PDB entry 5W9K | electron microscopy, 4.60 A resolution (low resolution: residue-level contacts below are approximate; hydrogen-bond / salt-bridge calls are withheld) | chains D and E of the 12 polymer chains in the assembly

[Chain D]
Name: Spike glycoprotein
Source organism: Middle East respiratory syndrome-related coronavirus
Notes: engineered mutation(s): V1060P, L1060P
Reference sequence: W5ZZF5 (W5ZZF5_9BETC); residues 1-1291 here = UniProt positions 1-1291
Amino-acid sequence (1329 residues; each row starts with the number of its first residue):
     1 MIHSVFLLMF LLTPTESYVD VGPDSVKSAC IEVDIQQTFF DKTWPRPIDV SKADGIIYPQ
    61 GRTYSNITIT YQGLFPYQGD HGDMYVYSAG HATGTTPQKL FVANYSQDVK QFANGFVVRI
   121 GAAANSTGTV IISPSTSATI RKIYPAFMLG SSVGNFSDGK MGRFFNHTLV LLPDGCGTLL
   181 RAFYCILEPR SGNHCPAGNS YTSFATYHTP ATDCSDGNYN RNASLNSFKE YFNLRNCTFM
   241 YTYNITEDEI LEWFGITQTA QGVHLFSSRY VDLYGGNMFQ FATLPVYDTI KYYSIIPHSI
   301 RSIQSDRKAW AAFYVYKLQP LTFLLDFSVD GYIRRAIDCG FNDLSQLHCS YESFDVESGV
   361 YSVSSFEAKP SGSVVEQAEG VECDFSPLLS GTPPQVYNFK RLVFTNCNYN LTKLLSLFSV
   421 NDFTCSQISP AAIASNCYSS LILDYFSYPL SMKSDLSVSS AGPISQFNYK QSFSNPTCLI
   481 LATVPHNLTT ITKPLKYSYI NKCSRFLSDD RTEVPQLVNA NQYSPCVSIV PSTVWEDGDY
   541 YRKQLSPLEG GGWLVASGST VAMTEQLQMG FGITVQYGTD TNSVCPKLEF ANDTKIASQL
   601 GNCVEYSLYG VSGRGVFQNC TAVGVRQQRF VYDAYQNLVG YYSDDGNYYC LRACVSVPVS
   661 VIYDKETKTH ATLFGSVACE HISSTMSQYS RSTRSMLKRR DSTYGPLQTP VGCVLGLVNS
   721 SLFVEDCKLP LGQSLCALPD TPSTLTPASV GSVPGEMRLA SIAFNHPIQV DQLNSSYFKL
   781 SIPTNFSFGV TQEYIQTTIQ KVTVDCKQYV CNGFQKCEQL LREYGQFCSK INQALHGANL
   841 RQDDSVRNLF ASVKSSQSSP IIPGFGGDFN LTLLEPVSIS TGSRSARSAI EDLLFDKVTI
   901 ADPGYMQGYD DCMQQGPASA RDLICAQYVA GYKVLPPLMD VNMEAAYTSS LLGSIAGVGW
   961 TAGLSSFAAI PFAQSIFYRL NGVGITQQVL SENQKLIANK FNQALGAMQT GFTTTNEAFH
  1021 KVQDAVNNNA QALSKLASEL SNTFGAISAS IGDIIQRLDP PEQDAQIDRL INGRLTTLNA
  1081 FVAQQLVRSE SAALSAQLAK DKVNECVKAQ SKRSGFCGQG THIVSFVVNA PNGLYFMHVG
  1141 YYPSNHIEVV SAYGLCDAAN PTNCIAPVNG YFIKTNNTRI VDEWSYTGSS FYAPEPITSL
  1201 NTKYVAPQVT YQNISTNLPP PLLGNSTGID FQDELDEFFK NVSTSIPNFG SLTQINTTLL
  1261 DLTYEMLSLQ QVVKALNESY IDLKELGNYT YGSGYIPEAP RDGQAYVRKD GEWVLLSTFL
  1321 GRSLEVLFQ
Disordered / not traced: 1-753, 878-885, 1224-1329
Disulfide bonds: Cys806-Cys828, Cys811-Cys817, Cys912-Cys925, Cys1106-Cys1117, Cys1156-Cys1164
Construct notes: conflict Phe506 (Leu in W5ZZF5), Ala748 (Arg in W5ZZF5), Gly751 (Arg in W5ZZF5), Pro1060 (Val in W5ZZF5), Pro1061 (Leu in W5ZZF5); expression tag (1292-1329)

[Chain E]
Name: G4 vh
Source organism: Mus musculus
Amino-acid sequence (233 residues; each row starts with the number of its first residue; a row labelled like 82A-82C holds insertion residues (82A, then the next letters in order)):
     1 QVQLQQSGPE LVRPGVSVKI SCKGSGYTFT DYAIHWVKQS HAKSLEWIGV FS
   52A T
    53 YYGNTNYNQK FKGRATMTVD KSSSTAYMEL
82A-82C ARL
    83 TSEDSAIYYC ARKSYYVD
100A-100E YVDAM
   101 DYWGQGTSVT VSSASTTPPS VYPLAPGSAA QTNSMVTLGC LVKGYFPEPV TVTWNSGSLS
   161 SGVHTFPAVL QSDLYTLSSS VTVPSSTWPS ETVTCNVAHP ASSTKVDKKI VPRDCGKGLE
   221 VLFQ
Disordered / not traced: 111-224
Disulfide bonds: Cys22-Cys92

[Interface between chain D and chain E]
Pairs across the interface (29; chain D residue first):
  Val1149(D) - Tyr100A(E)
  Val1150(D) - Tyr100A(E)
  Lys1174(D) - Tyr100A(E)
  Thr1175(D) - Tyr97(E)
  Thr1175(D) - Tyr100A(E)
  Asn1176(D) - Tyr97(E)
  Asn1176(D) - Asp100(E)
  Asn1176(D) - Tyr100A(E)
  Asn1177(D) - Lys95(E)
  Asn1177(D) - Tyr97(E)
  Thr1178(D) - Asp31(E)
  Thr1178(D) - Tyr32(E)
  Thr1178(D) - Ala33(E)
  Thr1178(D) - Lys95(E)
  Thr1178(D) - Tyr97(E)
  Arg1179(D) - Thr30(E)
  Arg1179(D) - Asp31(E)
  Arg1179(D) - Ser52(E)
  Arg1179(D) - Tyr53(E)
  Arg1179(D) - Tyr54(E)
  Ile1180(D) - Tyr54(E)
  Ile1180(D) - Lys95(E)
  Val1181(D) - Val50(E)
  Val1181(D) - Ser52(E)
  Val1181(D) - Asn56(E)
  Val1181(D) - Asn58(E)
  Asp1182(D) - Asn58(E)
  Pro1196(D) - Tyr54(E)
  Asn1217(D) - Asn58(E)
Also at the interface, not in a pair above, chain D (14 interface residues in all): Glu1148
Also at the interface, not in a pair above, chain E (17 interface residues in all): Phe51, Thr57, Ser96

[Overview]
The interface between chain D and chain E involves 14 residues on one side and 17 on the other.
Chain D is Spike glycoprotein (Middle East respiratory syndrome-related coronavirus) and chain E is G4 vh (Mus
musculus); the structure, MERS S ectodomain trimer in complex with variable domain of neutralizing antibody
G4, was determined by electron microscopy, deposited together with 5VZR, 5W9H, 5W9I, 5W9J, 5W9L, 5W9M and 3
further entries.
